PDB entry 8OUW | electron microscopy, 3.75 A resolution | chains 4 and I of the 19 polymer chains in the assembly

== Chain 4 ==
Protein: DNA replication licensing factor mcm-4
From: Caenorhabditis elegans
Notes: EC 3.6.4.12
UniProt: Q95XQ8 (MCM4_CAEEL); numbering as in UniProt (aligned over 1-823)
Chain sequence (823 residues; row label = number of the first residue in the row):
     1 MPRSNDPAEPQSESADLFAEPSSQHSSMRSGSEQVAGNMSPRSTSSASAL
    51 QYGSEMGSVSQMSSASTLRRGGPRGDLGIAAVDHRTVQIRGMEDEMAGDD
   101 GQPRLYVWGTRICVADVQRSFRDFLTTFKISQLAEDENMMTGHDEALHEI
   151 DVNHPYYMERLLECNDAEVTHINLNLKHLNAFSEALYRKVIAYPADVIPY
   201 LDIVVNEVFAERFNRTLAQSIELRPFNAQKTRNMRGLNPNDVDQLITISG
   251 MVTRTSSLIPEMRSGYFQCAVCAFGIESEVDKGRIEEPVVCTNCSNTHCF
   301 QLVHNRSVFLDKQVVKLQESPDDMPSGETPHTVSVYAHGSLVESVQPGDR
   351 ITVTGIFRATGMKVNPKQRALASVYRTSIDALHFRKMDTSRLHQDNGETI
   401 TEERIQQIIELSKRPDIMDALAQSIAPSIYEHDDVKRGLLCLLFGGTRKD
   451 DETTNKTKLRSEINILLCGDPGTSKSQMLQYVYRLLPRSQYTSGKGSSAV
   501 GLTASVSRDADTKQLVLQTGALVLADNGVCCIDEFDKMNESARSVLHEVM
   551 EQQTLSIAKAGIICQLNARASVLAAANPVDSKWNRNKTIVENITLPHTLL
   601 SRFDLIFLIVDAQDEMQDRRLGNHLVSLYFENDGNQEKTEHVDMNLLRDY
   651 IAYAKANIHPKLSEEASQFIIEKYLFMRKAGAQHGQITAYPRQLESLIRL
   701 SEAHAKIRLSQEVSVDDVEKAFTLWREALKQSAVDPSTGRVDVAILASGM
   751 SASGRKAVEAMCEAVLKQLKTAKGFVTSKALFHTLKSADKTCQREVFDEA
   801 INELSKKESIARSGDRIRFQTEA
Unresolved in the structure: 1-101, 229-230, 631-639, 732-823
Metal / ion sites: Zn2+: Cys269, Cys272, Cys291, Cys294; Mg2+: Ser476 (together with AMP-PNP)
Residues lining bound ligands:
  - AMP-PNP (ANP; phosphoaminophosphonic acid-adenylate ester), molecule 1: Ser428, Ile429, Tyr430, His432, Asp470, Pro471, Gly472, Thr473, Ser474, Lys475, Ser476, Gln477, Glu534, Asn577, Leu621, Leu625
  - AMP-PNP (ANP), molecule 2: Glu551, Thr598, Arg602, Pro691, Arg692, Glu695

== Chain I ==
Molecule: DNA Leading Strand Template
Sequence (85 nucleotides; numbered -41 to 43; the number before each row is that of its first residue; numbers below 1 keep their minus sign (DT-41 is residue -41)):
   -41 TAGAGTAGGAAGTGATGGTAAGTGATTAGAGAATTGGAGAGTGTGTTTTT
     9 TTTTTTTTTTTTTTTTTTTTTTTTTTTTTTTTTTT
Unresolved in the structure: -41 to 3, 13-43

== How chain 4 and chain I interact ==
Contacting residue pairs (11; chain 4 residue first):
  Ser498(4) with DT8(I), hydrogen bond to the phosphate
  Val500(4) with DT7(I), phosphate contact
  Ser505(4) with DT7(I), phosphate contact
  Val506(4) with DT6(I), phosphate contact; DT7(I), hydrogen bond to the phosphate
  Arg508(4) with DT4(I), base contact; DT5(I), hydrogen bond to the base
  Lys559(4) with DT6(I), phosphate contact; DT7(I), salt bridge to the phosphate
  Ala560(4) with DT5(I), phosphate contact; DT6(I), hydrogen bond to the phosphate
Also at the interface, not in a pair above, chain 4 (8 interface residues in all): Ala504

== Summary ==
8 residues of chain 4 and 5 residues of chain I are in contact, with 4 hydrogen bonds and 1 salt bridge. Polar
pairs include Arg508(4)-DT5(I), Ser498(4)-DT8(I) and Val506(4)-DT7(I). Chain 4 binds AMP-PNP. Cys269(4),
Cys272(4), Cys291(4) and Cys294(4) form the Zn2+ site.
Here chain 4 is DNA replication licensing factor mcm-4 (Caenorhabditis elegans) and chain I is DNA Leading
Strand Template. Entry 8OUW (Cryo-EM structure of CMG helicase bound to TIM-1/TIPN-1 and homodimeric DNSN-1 on
fork DNA (Caenorhabditis elegans)) was determined by electron microscopy.
